PDB entry 7PAO | electron microscopy, 7.00 A resolution (low resolution: residue-level contacts below are approximate; hydrogen-bond / salt-bridge calls are withheld) | chains H and 5 of the 56 polymer chains in the assembly

# Chain H
Protein: 30S ribosomal protein S9
Source organism: Mycoplasma pneumoniae M129
UniProtKB: P75179 (RS9_MYCPN); numbering as in UniProt (aligned over 1-132)
Chain sequence (132 residues; row label = number of the first residue in the row):
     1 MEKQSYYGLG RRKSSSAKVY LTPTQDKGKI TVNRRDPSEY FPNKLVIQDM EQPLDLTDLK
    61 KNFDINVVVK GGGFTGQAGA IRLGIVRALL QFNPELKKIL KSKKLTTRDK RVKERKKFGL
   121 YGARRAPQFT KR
Not modelled in the structure: 1-3, 132

# Chain 5
Molecule: 16S ribosomal RNA
Source organism: Mycoplasma pneumoniae M129
Sequence (1520 nucleotides; each row starts with the number of its first residue):
     1 UUUUUCUGAG AGUUUGAUCC UGGCUCAGGA UUAACGCUGG CGGCAUGCCU AAUACAUGCA
    61 AGUCGAUCGA AAGUAGUAAU ACUUUAGAGG CGAACGGGUG AGUAACACGU AUCCAAUCUA
   121 CCUUAUAAUG GGGGAUAACU AGUUGAAAGA CUAGCUAAUA CCGCAUAAGA ACUUUGGUUC
   181 GCAUGAAUCA AAGUUGAAAG GACCUGCAAG GGUUCGUUAU UUGAUGAGGG UGCGCCAUAU
   241 CAGCUAGUUG GUGGGGUAAC GGCCUACCAA GGCAAUGACG UGUAGCUAUG CUGAGAAGUA
   301 GAAUAGCCAC AAUGGGACUG AGACACGGCC CAUACUCCUA CGGGAGGCAG CAGUAGGGAA
   361 UUUUUCACAA UGAGCGAAAG CUUGAUGGAG CAAUGCCGCG UGAACGAUGA AGGUCUUUAA
   421 GAUUGUAAAG UUCUUUUAUU UGGGAAGAAU GACUUUAGCA GGUAAUGGCU AGAGUUUGAC
   481 UGUACCAUUU UGAAUAAGUG ACGACUAACU AUGUGCCAGC AGUCGCGGUA AUACAUAGGU
   541 CGCAAGCGUU AUCCGGAUUU AUUGGGCGUA AAGCAAGCGC AGGCGGAUUG AAAAGUCUGG
   601 UGUUAAAGGC AGCUGCUUAA CAGUUGUAUG CAUUGGAAAC UAUUAAUCUA GAGUGUGGUA
   661 GGGAGUUUUG GAAUUUCAUG UGGAGCGGUG AAAUGCGUAG AUAUAUGAAG GAACACCAGU
   721 GGCGAAGGCG AAAACUUAGG CCAUUACUGA CGCUUAGGCU UGAAAGUGUG GGGAGCAAAU
   781 AGGAUUAGAU ACCCUAGUAG UCCACACCGU AAACGAUAGA UACUAGCUGU CGGGGCGAUC
   841 CCCUCGGUAG UGAAGUUAAC ACAUUAAGUA UCUCGCCUGG GUAGUACAUU CGCAAGAAUG
   901 AAACUCAAAC GGAAUUGACG GGGACCCGCA CAAGUGGUGG AGCAUGUUGC UUAAUUCGAC
   961 GGUACACGAA AAACCUUACC UAGACUUGAC AUCCUUGGCA AAGUUAUGGA AACAUAAUGG
  1021 AGGUUAACCG AGUGACAGGU GGUGCAUGGU UGUCGUCAGC UCGUGUCGUG AGAUGUUGGG
  1081 UUAAGUCCCG CAACGAGCGC AACCCUUAUC GUUAGUUACA UUGUCUAGCG AGACUGCUAA
  1141 UGCAAAUUGG AGGAAGGAAG GGAUGACGUC AAAUCAUCAU GCCCCUUAUG UCUAGGGCUG
  1201 CAAACGUGCU ACAAUGGCCA AUACAAACAG UCGCCAGCUU GUAAAAGUGA GCAAAUCUGU
  1261 AAAGUUGGUC UCAGUUCGGA UUGAGGGCUG CAAUUCGUCC UCAUGAAGUC GGAAUCACUA
  1321 GUAAUCGCGA AUCAGCUAUG UCGCGGUGAA UACGUUCUCG GGUCUUGUAC ACACCGCCCG
  1381 UCAAACUAUG AAAGCUGGUA AUAUUUAAAA ACGUGUUGCU AACCAUUAGG AAGCGCAUGU
  1441 CAAGGAUAGC ACCGGUGAUU GGAGUUAAGU CGUAACAAGG UACCCCUACG AGAACGUGGG
  1501 GGUGGAUCAC CUCCUUUCUA
Not modelled in the structure: 1-4, 181-184, 1020-1027, 1510-1520

# Interface between chain H and chain 5
Residue-residue contacts (97):
  Tyr7(H) - U1122(5)
  Tyr7(H) - G1123(5)
  Leu9(H) - C1110(5)
  Arg11(H) - A1108(5)
  Arg11(H) - C1125(5)
  Arg12(H) - G1321(5)
  Lys13(H) - G1321(5)
  Lys13(H) - G1346(5)
  Lys13(H) - U1347(5)
  Lys13(H) - G1348(5)
  Ser14(H) - G1345(5)
  Ser14(H) - G1346(5)
  Ser16(H) - U1124(5)
  Ser16(H) - C1125(5)
  Lys18(H) - U1124(5)
  Tyr20(H) - U1122(5)
  Tyr20(H) - G1123(5)
  Arg34(H) - U1121(5)
  Arg35(H) - A1223(5)
  Pro42(H) - G1264(5)
  Pro42(H) - U1265(5)
  Asn43(H) - U1265(5)
  Asn43(H) - U1266(5)
  Asn66(H) - U1121(5)
  Val68(H) - U1121(5)
  Lys70(H) - C1119(5)
  Gly71(H) - A1225(5)
  Gly71(H) - A1226(5)
  Gly72(H) - C1224(5)
  Gly72(H) - A1225(5)
  Gly72(H) - G1346(5)
  Gly73(H) - C1224(5)
  Gly73(H) - G1346(5)
  Gly73(H) - U1347(5)
  Phe74(H) - A1263(5)
  Phe74(H) - G1346(5)
  Phe74(H) - U1347(5)
  Thr75(H) - U1347(5)
  Thr75(H) - G1348(5)
  Gly76(H) - U1347(5)
  Arg87(H) - U1109(5)
  Arg87(H) - C1110(5)
  Lys97(H) - G1153(5)
  Lys97(H) - A1154(5)
  Lys101(H) - G1152(5)
  Lys101(H) - G1153(5)
  Lys104(H) - A1155(5)
  Thr106(H) - A1154(5)
  Thr107(H) - A1154(5)
  Thr107(H) - A1155(5)
  Arg108(H) - A1108(5)
  Arg108(H) - U1109(5)
  Arg108(H) - A1154(5)
  Lys110(H) - U1107(5)
  Lys110(H) - A1108(5)
  Lys110(H) - A1159(5)
  Arg111(H) - A1320(5)
  Arg111(H) - G1321(5)
  Arg111(H) - A1349(5)
  Val112(H) - G1321(5)
  Lys113(H) - G1321(5)
  Lys113(H) - U1322(5)
  Lys113(H) - G1345(5)
  Glu114(H) - G1161(5)
  Glu114(H) - U1322(5)
  Arg115(H) - G1161(5)
  Arg115(H) - C1344(5)
  Lys116(H) - C1342(5)
  Lys116(H) - G1343(5)
  Lys116(H) - C1344(5)
  Lys117(H) - G1161(5)
  Lys117(H) - G1343(5)
  Phe118(H) - C1342(5)
  Phe118(H) - G1343(5)
  Gly119(H) - C1342(5)
  Leu120(H) - C1342(5)
  Tyr121(H) - U1341(5)
  Ala123(H) - U1322(5)
  Ala123(H) - A1323(5)
  Arg124(H) - U1319(5)
  Arg124(H) - A1320(5)
  Arg124(H) - U1322(5)
  Arg124(H) - A1323(5)
  Arg125(H) - A1323(5)
  Arg125(H) - A1324(5)
  Arg125(H) - U1325(5)
  Ala126(H) - A1317(5)
  Pro127(H) - G1208(5)
  Gln128(H) - U1207(5)
  Gln128(H) - G1208(5)
  Gln128(H) - C1316(5)
  Phe129(H) - C1316(5)
  Phe129(H) - A1317(5)
  Thr130(H) - G1206(5)
  Thr130(H) - U1207(5)
  Lys131(H) - G961(5)
  Lys131(H) - G962(5)
Also at the interface, not in a pair above, chain H (52 interface residues in all): Gln77, Gly122
Also at the interface, not in a pair above, chain 5 (52 interface residues in all): U1106, A1118, G1160, G1162, U1315

# Summary
The chain H/chain 5 interface involves 52 residues from each chain.
Here chain H is 30S ribosomal protein S9 and chain 5 is 16S ribosomal RNA, both from Mycoplasma pneumoniae
M129. Entry 7PAO (70S ribosome with EF-G, A*- and P/E-site tRNAs in Mycoplasma pneumoniae cells) was
determined by electron microscopy (same publication as 7OOC, 7OOD, 7P6Z, 7PAH, 7PAI, 7PAJ and 23 further
entries).
